PDB entry 8CBC | X-ray diffraction, 1.40 A resolution | chains A and B

[Chain A (and B)]
Name: GH30 family xylanase
Notes: EC 3.2.1.-; chain B of this document is another copy of the same molecule, construct and numbering; everything in this record applies to it too
UniProtKB: G2Q1N4 (XY30A_THET4); residues 7-460 here correspond to UniProt positions 24-477 (UniProt number = residue number + 17)
Amino-acid sequence (455 residues; each row starts with the number of its first residue):
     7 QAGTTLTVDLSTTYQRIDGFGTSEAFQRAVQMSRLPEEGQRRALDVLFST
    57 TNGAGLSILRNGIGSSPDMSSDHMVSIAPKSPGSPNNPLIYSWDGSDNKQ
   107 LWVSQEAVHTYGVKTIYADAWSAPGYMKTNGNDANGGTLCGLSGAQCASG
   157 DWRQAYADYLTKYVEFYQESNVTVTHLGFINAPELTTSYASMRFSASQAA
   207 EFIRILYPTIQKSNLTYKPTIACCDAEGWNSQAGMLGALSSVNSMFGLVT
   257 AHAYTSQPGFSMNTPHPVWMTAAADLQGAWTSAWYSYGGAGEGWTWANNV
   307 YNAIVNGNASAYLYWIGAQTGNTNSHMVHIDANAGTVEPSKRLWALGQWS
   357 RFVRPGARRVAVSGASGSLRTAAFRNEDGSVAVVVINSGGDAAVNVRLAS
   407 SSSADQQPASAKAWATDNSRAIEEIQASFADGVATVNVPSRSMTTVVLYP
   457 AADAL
Differences from the reference sequence: engineered mutation Ala188 (Glu205 in G2Q1N4), Ala278 (Glu295 in G2Q1N4); expression tag (461)
Disulfide bonds: Cys146-Cys153, Cys229-Cys230
Covalently attached groups: glycan linked to Asn314
UniProt features mapped onto this chain:
  - glycosylation (N-linked (GlcNAc...) asparagine): Asn177, Asn220, Asn314

[How chain A and chain B interact]
Contacting residue pairs - 21 pairs, chain A then chain B:
  Gln152(A) with Ser416(B); Lys418(B); Tyr455(B)
  Cys153(A) with Ser416(B)
  Ala154(A) with Ala415(B)
  Asp157(A) with Lys418(B), salt bridge
  Arg159(A) with Lys418(B)
  Glu207(A) with Thr57(B)
  Arg210(A) with Asp51(B), salt bridge; Thr57(B); Asn58(B)
  Gly243(A) with His115(B); Thr116(B), hydrogen bond (backbone-side chain)
  Ala244(A) with His115(B), hydrogen bond (backbone-backbone); Thr116(B)
  Ser246(A) with Arg47(B); Thr116(B), hydrogen bond
  Ser247(A) with Arg47(B); Asp51(B); Thr116(B); Tyr117(B)
Other interface residues (no listed pair), chain B (14 interface residues in all): Ser55, Glu112, Ala457

[Summary]
The interface between chain A and chain B involves 11 residues on one side and 14 on the other; the contacts
include 3 hydrogen bonds and 2 salt bridges. Polar pairs include Asp157(A)-Lys418(B), Arg210(A)-Asp51(B) and
Gly243(A)-Thr116(B).
Chain A and chain B are both GH30 family xylanase; the structure, Crystal structure of Thermothelomyces
thermophila GH30 (double mutant EE) in complex with xylotriose, was determined by X-ray diffraction (same
publication as 8C48 and 8P67).
